8ABH - chains C and H of the 20 polymer chains in the assembly; structure by electron microscopy, 3.00 A resolution.

Chain C:
Name: Cytochrome b
Organism: Yarrowia lipolytica
UniProt: Q9B6D0 (CYB_YARLI); residues 1-385 here = UniProt positions 1-385
Chain sequence (385 residues; row label = number of the first residue in the row):
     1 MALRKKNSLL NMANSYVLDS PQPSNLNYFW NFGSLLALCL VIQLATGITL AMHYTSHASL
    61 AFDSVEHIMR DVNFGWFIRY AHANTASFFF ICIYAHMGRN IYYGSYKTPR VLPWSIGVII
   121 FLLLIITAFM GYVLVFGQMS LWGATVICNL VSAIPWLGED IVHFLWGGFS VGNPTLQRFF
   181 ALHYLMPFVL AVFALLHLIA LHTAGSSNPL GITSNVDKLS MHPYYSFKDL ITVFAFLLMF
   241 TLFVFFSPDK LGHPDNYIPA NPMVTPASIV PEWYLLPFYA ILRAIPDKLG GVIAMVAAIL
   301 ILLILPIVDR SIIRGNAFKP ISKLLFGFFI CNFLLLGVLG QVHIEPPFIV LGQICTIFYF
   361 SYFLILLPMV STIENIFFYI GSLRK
Disordered / not traced: 384-385
Ion coordination: heme Fe site 1: His82, His183; heme Fe site 2: His96, His197
Residues lining bound ligands:
  - AWB ([(2R,3S,6S,7R,8R)-3-[(3-formamido-2-oxidanyl-phenyl)carbonylamino]-8-hexyl-2,6-dimethyl-4,9-bis(oxidanylidene)-1,5-dioxonan-7-yl] 3-methylbutanoate): Ala13, Tyr16, Val17, Gln22, Leu26, Trp30, Asn31, Gly33, Ser34, Ala37, Leu40, Ala191, Ala194, Leu195, Leu198, Ser206, Met221, Tyr225, Lys228, Asp229
  - heme (HEM), molecule 1: Trp30, Gly33, Ser34, Leu36, Ala37, Leu40, Phe89, Ile93, His96, Met97, Arg99, Asn100, Ser105, Arg110, Pro113, Trp114, Gly117, Val118, Ile120, Phe121, Leu190, Ala194, His197, Leu198, Leu201, Ser206, Ser207
  - heme (HEM), molecule 2: Leu40, Gln43, Leu44, Gly47, Ile48, Leu50, Ala51, Tyr54, Val65, Arg79, His82, Ala83, Ala86, Phe89, Leu124, Thr127, Ala128, Gly131, Tyr132, Leu134, Val135, Phe180, His183, Tyr184, Pro187, Leu190, Tyr274
  - 1,2-diacyl-sn-glycero-3-phosphocholine (PC1): Asn27, Phe29, Tyr94, Ala95, Met97, Gly98, Arg99, Tyr102, Tyr103, Pro209, Leu210, Ala317, Phe318, Lys323, Phe326, Gly327, Ile330, Cys331, Phe333
  - phosphatidylethanolamine (PTY), molecule 1: Ser34, Ala37, Leu38, Val41, His222, Pro223, Ser226, Phe227, Asp229, Leu230, Val233, Phe234
  - phosphatidylethanolamine (PTY), molecule 2: Ile42, Phe74, Phe77, Phe234, Leu237, Phe240, Phe245
UniProt features mapped onto this chain:
  - binding site (heme b): His82, His96, His183, His197
  - binding site (a ubiquinone): His202

Chain H:
Name: Cytochrome b-c1 complex subunit 8
Organism: Yarrowia lipolytica
UniProt: Q6C387 (Q6C387_YARLI); residues 3-95 here correspond to UniProt positions 1-93 (UniProt number = residue number - 2)
Chain sequence (93 residues; numbered 3 to 95; the number before each row is that of its first residue):
     3 MGGNGHYMGW WGHMGSPPQK GIAGYTISPF AARPFAGVVH AAIFNTFRRT KNQALFVILP
    63 VSFFYYVWTQ ASEKNEWLYT KAGRHELAKA LAE
Disordered / not traced: 3-8, 94-95
Residues lining bound ligands: 1,2-diacyl-sn-glycero-3-phosphocholine (PC1): Gln55, Phe58, Val59, Val63

How chain C and chain H interact:
Contacting residue pairs (57; chain C residue first):
  Ser15(C) - Trp12(H)
  Asp19(C) - Trp12(H)
  Asp19(C) - Trp13(H)  hydrogen bond (backbone-side chain)
  Ser20(C) - Trp12(H)
  Pro21(C) - Met10(H)
  Pro21(C) - Trp12(H)
  Pro21(C) - Trp13(H)  hydrophobic
  Pro21(C) - Met16(H)  hydrophobic
  Pro109(C) - Tyr9(H)  hydrophobic
  His202(C) - Met10(H)
  His202(C) - Trp12(H)
  Thr203(C) - Met10(H)  hydrogen bond (backbone-backbone)
  Ala204(C) - Met10(H)
  Gly205(C) - Met10(H)
  Asn215(C) - Tyr9(H)  hydrogen bond (side chain-backbone)
  Asn215(C) - Met10(H)
  Asn215(C) - Met16(H)
  Asn215(C) - Gly17(H)
  Asn215(C) - Ser18(H)
  Val216(C) - Ser18(H)
  Val216(C) - Gln21(H)  hydrogen bond (backbone-side chain)
  Lys218(C) - Met10(H)
  Lys218(C) - Trp13(H)
  Lys218(C) - Met16(H)
  Leu219(C) - Trp13(H)
  Ser220(C) - Trp13(H)
  Pro320(C) - Phe58(H)
  Lys323(C) - Gln55(H)  hydrogen bond
  Lys323(C) - Phe58(H)
  Leu324(C) - Phe58(H)
  Gly327(C) - Pro62(H)
  Phe328(C) - Pro62(H)  hydrophobic
  Phe328(C) - Phe65(H)  hydrophobic
  Phe328(C) - Phe66(H)
  Cys331(C) - Pro62(H)  hydrophobic
  Cys331(C) - Val63(H)  hydrophobic
  Cys331(C) - Phe66(H)  hydrophobic
  Asn332(C) - Phe66(H)
  Leu335(C) - Phe66(H)  hydrophobic
  Leu335(C) - Val69(H)  hydrophobic
  Val338(C) - Trp70(H)  hydrophobic
  Val342(C) - Trp70(H)  hydrophobic
  Glu345(C) - Asn77(H)  hydrogen bond
  Glu345(C) - Tyr81(H)
  Pro346(C) - Asn77(H)  hydrogen bond (backbone-side chain)
  Pro346(C) - Leu80(H)
  Pro346(C) - Tyr81(H)
  Pro346(C) - Leu89(H)  hydrophobic
  Pro347(C) - Ala73(H)
  Pro347(C) - Lys76(H)
  Pro347(C) - Asn77(H)
  Phe348(C) - Trp70(H)  hydrophobic
  Phe348(C) - Ala73(H)  hydrophobic
  Phe348(C) - Ser74(H)
  Phe348(C) - Asn77(H)
  Leu351(C) - Val69(H)  hydrophobic
  Leu351(C) - Ala73(H)  hydrophobic
Also at the interface, not in a pair above, chain H (28 interface residues in all): Pro19, Leu57, Leu61, Ala92, Leu93

In short:
The interface between chain C and chain H involves 29 residues on one side and 28 on the other, with 7
hydrogen bonds. Among the polar pairs are Asp19(C)-Trp13(H), Asn215(C)-Tyr9(H) and Val216(C)-Gln21(H).
1,2-diacyl-sn-glycero-3-phosphocholine is bound between chain C and chain H.
Chain C is Cytochrome b and chain H is Cytochrome b-c1 complex subunit 8, both from Yarrowia lipolytica; the
structure, Complex III2 from Yarrowia lipolytica, antimycin A bound, b-position, was determined by electron
microscopy, deposited together with 8AB6, 8AB7, 8AB8, 8AB9, 8ABA, 8ABB and 11 further entries.
